6SGA - chains FE and CA of the 72 polymer chains in the assembly; structure by electron microscopy, 3.10 A resolution.

Chain FE:
Protein: mt-SAF13
Organism: Trypanosoma brucei brucei
Amino-acid sequence (553 residues; each row starts with the number of its first residue):
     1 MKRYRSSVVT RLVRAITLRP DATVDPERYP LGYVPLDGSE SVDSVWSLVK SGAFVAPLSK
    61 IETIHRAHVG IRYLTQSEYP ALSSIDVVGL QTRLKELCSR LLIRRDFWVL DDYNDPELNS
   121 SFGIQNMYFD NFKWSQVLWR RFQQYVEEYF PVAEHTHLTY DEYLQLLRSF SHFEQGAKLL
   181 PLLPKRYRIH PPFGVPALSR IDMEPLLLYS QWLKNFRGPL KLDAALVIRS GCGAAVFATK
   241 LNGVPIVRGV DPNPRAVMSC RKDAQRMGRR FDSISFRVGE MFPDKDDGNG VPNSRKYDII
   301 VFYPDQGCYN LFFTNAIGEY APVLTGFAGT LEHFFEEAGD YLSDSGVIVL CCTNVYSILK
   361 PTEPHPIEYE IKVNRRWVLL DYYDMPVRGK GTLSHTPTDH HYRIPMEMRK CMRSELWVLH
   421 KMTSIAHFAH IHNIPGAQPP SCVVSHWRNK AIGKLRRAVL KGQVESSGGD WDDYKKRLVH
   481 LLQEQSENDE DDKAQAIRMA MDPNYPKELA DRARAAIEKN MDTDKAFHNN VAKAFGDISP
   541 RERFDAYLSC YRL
Not modelled in the structure: 1-15, 450-553

Chain CA:
Molecule: 9S rRNA
Organism: Trypanosoma brucei brucei
Sequence (474 nucleotides; row label = number of the first residue in the row; note: 146 numbers in that range are skipped by the numbering (no residue carries them; nothing is unmodelled there)):
     1 UAAAUUAUGG UCAAUUGUUA GUAUUCAUAU UAAUUUUUUU AAAUGUUUUA UCAUUUUAUA
    61 AAGGUUUAUU UUUGAAAGAU UUUUUGUAUA AAAUUUUAGG AAUAGUUAAU AAUAAUUUAU
   121 AAUUUUGAUU AGAUUGUUUU GUUAAUGCUA UUAGAUGGGU GUGGAAAAAU AAAAAAAAUA
   181 AUUAAUAUAU AUCAAUAAUA AAUUAAAUUA AUCUAUUAGU CAGAAAUGGA UGCCAGCCGU
   241 UGCGGUAAUU UCUAUGCUUU UAAAUAUUAU ACAAUUAUCA UAUUAAAUUG UUAAGUGCUG
   301 AUUUAACCAA UAAAAAUAUA AAUAAUUUUU AUUUGUUUUU AAACACCAUU AGGUAUAUGC
   361 AAAUAUAAAA UUAUAGUAAU UAU
   530 AGAAAUUAAA AAGGUAUUGU UGCCCACCAA UUUUUAUAAU AAAAAUAACG UGCAGUAAUU
   590 AAUAUAUUUA UAAAAAUAUA UUUUUUUUUU X
Not modelled in the structure: 543-553
Modified positions: UBD (uridine 3',5'-bis(dihydrogen phosphate)) at position 620
Bound ions: Mg2+ site 1: A75, A76; Mg2+ site 2 near U117 (its only coordinating residue here)

Chain FE / chain CA interface:
Pairs across the interface - 57 pairs, chain FE then chain CA:
  Val69(FE) - A195(CA)  base contact
  Val69(FE) - U196(CA)  phosphate contact
  Arg72(FE) - A195(CA)  phosphate contact
  Arg72(FE) - U196(CA)  salt bridge to the phosphate
  Tyr73(FE) - A194(CA)  sugar contact
  Tyr73(FE) - A195(CA)  stacking on the base
  Ile124(FE) - A197(CA)  base contact
  Met127(FE) - A197(CA)  base contact
  Met127(FE) - U199(CA)  hydrogen bond to the sugar
  Tyr128(FE) - A197(CA)  hydrogen bond to the phosphate
  Tyr128(FE) - A198(CA)  phosphate contact
  Tyr128(FE) - U199(CA)  hydrogen bond to the sugar
  Arg168(FE) - A197(CA)  hydrogen bond to the base
  Gln175(FE) - U199(CA)  sugar contact
  Ala177(FE) - U199(CA)  phosphate contact
  Lys178(FE) - A198(CA)  hydrogen bond to the phosphate
  Lys178(FE) - U199(CA)  salt bridge to the phosphate
  Lys178(FE) - A200(CA)  salt bridge to the phosphate
  Leu180(FE) - U39(CA)  base contact
  Pro184(FE) - U36(CA)  phosphate contact
  Pro184(FE) - U37(CA)  phosphate contact
  Lys185(FE) - U37(CA)  hydrogen bond to the base
  Lys185(FE) - U203(CA)  hydrogen bond to the base
  Arg186(FE) - U34(CA)  salt bridge to the phosphate
  Arg186(FE) - U36(CA)  salt bridge to the phosphate
  Gly218(FE) - A218(CA)  phosphate contact
  Gly218(FE) - G219(CA)  phosphate contact
  Lys221(FE) - G219(CA)  phosphate contact
  Ile246(FE) - A226(CA)  sugar contact
  Arg248(FE) - U227(CA)  sugar contact
  Arg261(FE) - G229(CA)  hydrogen bond to the phosphate
  Arg261(FE) - A230(CA)  salt bridge to the phosphate
  Arg269(FE) - U253(CA)  hydrogen bond to the phosphate
  Arg269(FE) - A254(CA)  sugar contact
  Arg270(FE) - U35(CA)  salt bridge to the phosphate
  Arg270(FE) - U36(CA)  salt bridge to the phosphate
  Asp272(FE) - G228(CA)  hydrogen bond to the sugar
  Asp272(FE) - U253(CA)  sugar contact
  Ser273(FE) - G228(CA)  sugar contact
  Ile274(FE) - G228(CA)  sugar contact
  Ser275(FE) - G228(CA)  phosphate contact
  Ser275(FE) - G229(CA)  hydrogen bond to the phosphate
  Arg277(FE) - U227(CA)  hydrogen bond to the sugar
  Arg277(FE) - G229(CA)  salt bridge to the phosphate
  Gly290(FE) - A247(CA)  base contact
  Arg295(FE) - A226(CA)  sugar contact
  Arg295(FE) - G228(CA)  salt bridge to the phosphate
  Lys390(FE) - C193(CA)  salt bridge to the phosphate
  Lys390(FE) - A194(CA)  salt bridge to the phosphate
  Thr392(FE) - A197(CA)  hydrogen bond to the phosphate
  His401(FE) - A197(CA)  salt bridge to the phosphate
  Arg403(FE) - A195(CA)  salt bridge to the phosphate
  Arg403(FE) - U196(CA)  hydrogen bond to the phosphate
  Arg403(FE) - A197(CA)  salt bridge to the phosphate
  Met406(FE) - U192(CA)  sugar contact
  Met406(FE) - C193(CA)  sugar contact
  Arg409(FE) - A194(CA)  salt bridge to the phosphate
Interface residues without a listed pair, chain FE (42 interface residues in all): Gly176, Tyr187, Arg200, Arg217, Leu241, Asn289, Gly391, Ile404
Interface residues without a listed pair, chain CA (31 interface residues in all): A33, U38, U40, A41, A202, U217

In short:
42 residues of chain FE and 31 residues of chain CA are in contact; the contacts include 14 hydrogen bonds, 16
salt bridges and 1 aromatic stacking contact. Among the polar pairs are Arg168(FE)-A197(CA),
Lys185(FE)-U37(CA) and Lys185(FE)-U203(CA). A75(CA) and A76(CA) coordinate Mg2+ site 1.
Chain FE is mt-SAF13 and chain CA is 9S rRNA, both from Trypanosoma brucei brucei; the structure, Body domain
of the mt-SSU assemblosome from Trypanosoma brucei, was determined by electron microscopy (same publication as
6SGB and 6SG9).
